PDB entry 9H1L | electron microscopy, 2.14 A resolution | chains E and D of the 12 polymer chains in the assembly

== Chain E (and D) ==
Molecule: Methyl-coenzyme M reductase subunit beta
Source organism: Methanococcus maripaludis
Notes: EC 2.8.4.1; chain D of this document is another copy of the same molecule, construct and numbering; everything in this record applies to it too
Reference sequence: A0A2L1CBB3 (A0A2L1CBB3_METMI); residue numbers follow UniProt; this construct covers 1-443
Sequence (443 residues; each row starts with the number of its first residue):
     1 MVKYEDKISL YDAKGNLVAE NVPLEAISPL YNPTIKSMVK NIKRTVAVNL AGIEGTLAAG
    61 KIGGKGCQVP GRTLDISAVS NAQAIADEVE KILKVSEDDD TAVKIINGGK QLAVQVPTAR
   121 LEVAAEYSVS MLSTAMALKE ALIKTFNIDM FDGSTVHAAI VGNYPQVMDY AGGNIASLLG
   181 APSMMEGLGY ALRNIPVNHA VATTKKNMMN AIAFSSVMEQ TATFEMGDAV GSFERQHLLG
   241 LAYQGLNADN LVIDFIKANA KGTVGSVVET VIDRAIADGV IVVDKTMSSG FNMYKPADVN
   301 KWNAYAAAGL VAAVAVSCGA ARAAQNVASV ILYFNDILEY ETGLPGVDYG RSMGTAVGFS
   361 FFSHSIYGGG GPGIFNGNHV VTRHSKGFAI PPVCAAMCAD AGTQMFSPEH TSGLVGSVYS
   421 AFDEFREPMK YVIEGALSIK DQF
Not modelled in the structure: 1
Differences from the reference sequence: conflict Gly173 (Ser in A0A2L1CBB3)
Ligand contacts: SHT (O-phosphono-N-{(2E)-7-[(2-sulfoethyl)dithio]hept-2-enoyl}-L-threonine): Phe361, Tyr367, Val380
Reported in the primary citation:
  - binding site for 1-thioethanesulfonic acid: Tyr367
  - conformationally variable residues (loop rearrangement): Phe361 to Gly371

== Interface between chain E and chain D ==
Contacting residue pairs - 87 pairs, chain E then chain D:
  Pro29(E) with Val123(D)
  Leu30(E) with Val95(D), hydrophobic; Ala119(D); Arg120(D); Val123(D), hydrophobic
  Tyr31(E) with Val95(D), hydrogen bond (side chain-backbone); Ser96(D)
  Lys36(E) with Glu122(D); Val123(D)
  Val39(E) with Glu122(D); Val123(D)
  Lys40(E) with Glu122(D), salt bridge
  Lys43(E) with Ala124(D), hydrogen bond (side chain-backbone); Ala125(D)
  Ile92(E) with Gly231(D)
  Val95(E) with Leu30(D), hydrophobic; Tyr31(D), hydrogen bond (backbone-side chain)
  Ser96(E) with Tyr31(D)
  Ala119(E) with Leu30(D)
  Arg120(E) with Leu30(D); Val230(D)
  Glu122(E) with Val39(D); Lys40(D)
  Val123(E) with Pro29(D); Leu30(D), hydrophobic; Lys36(D); Val39(D), hydrophobic; Thr221(D)
  Ala124(E) with Lys43(D), hydrogen bond (backbone-side chain); Glu225(D)
  Ala125(E) with Lys43(D); Glu126(D); Tyr127(D); Ala191(D), hydrophobic; Glu225(D), hydrogen bond (backbone-side chain)
  Glu126(E) with Met185(D); Gly189(D), hydrogen bond (side chain-backbone); Ala191(D); Glu225(D), hydrogen bond (backbone-side chain)
  Tyr127(E) with Ala125(D)
  Val129(E) with Phe224(D); Glu225(D)
  Leu132(E) with Leu188(D); Glu225(D); Met226(D)
  Met136(E) with Gly227(D); Val230(D), hydrophobic
  Glu140(E) with Val230(D); Gly231(D); Ser232(D), hydrogen bond (side chain-backbone)
  Tyr164(E) with Gly187(D); Leu188(D), hydrogen bond (side chain-backbone)
  Met168(E) with Met185(D); Glu186(D); Gly187(D); Leu188(D), hydrophobic
  Tyr170(E) with Leu188(D)
  Ala181(E) with Leu188(D), hydrophobic
  Ser183(E) with Pro182(D), hydrogen bond (side chain-backbone); Met185(D)
  Met185(E) with Glu126(D); Met168(D)
  Glu186(E) with Met168(D)
  Gly187(E) with Met168(D)
  Leu188(E) with Leu132(D); Tyr164(D), hydrogen bond (backbone-side chain); Met168(D), hydrophobic; Tyr170(D)
  Gly189(E) with Glu126(D), hydrogen bond (backbone-side chain)
  Ala191(E) with Ala125(D), hydrophobic
  Leu192(E) with Val123(D); Ala125(D), hydrophobic
  Thr221(E) with Val123(D)
  Phe224(E) with Val129(D)
  Glu225(E) with Ala124(D); Ala125(D), hydrogen bond (side chain-backbone); Glu126(D), hydrogen bond (side chain-backbone); Val129(D)
  Met226(E) with Leu132(D)
  Gly227(E) with Met136(D)
  Val230(E) with Ile92(D), hydrophobic; Arg120(D); Glu140(D)
  Gly231(E) with Glu140(D)
  Ser232(E) with Glu140(D), hydrogen bond (backbone-side chain)
  Phe233(E) with Met136(D), hydrophobic; Glu140(D)
Other interface residues (no listed pair), chain E (49 interface residues in all): Ser128, Ser133, Leu179, Pro182, Tyr190, Glu234
Other interface residues (no listed pair), chain D (51 interface residues in all): Ile35, Leu121, Ser128, Ser133, Ala137, Leu179, Ser183, Tyr190, Leu192, Ala229, Phe233

== Summary ==
Chain E and chain D form an interface of 49 and 51 residues respectively, with 15 hydrogen bonds and 1 salt
bridge. Among the polar pairs are Lys40(E)-Glu122(D), Tyr31(E)-Val95(D) and Lys43(E)-Ala124(D). Ligands of
chain E: compound SHT. From the paper: a binding site for 1-thioethanesulfonic acid at Tyr367(E);
conformational variability at Phe361(E).
Both chains are Methyl-coenzyme M reductase subunit beta (Methanococcus maripaludis). Entry 9H1L
(Methyl-coenzyme M reductase activation complex binding to the A2 component after incubation with ATP) was
determined by electron microscopy, deposited together with 8S7V and 8S7X.
